Entry 6K1J (X-ray diffraction, 2.85 A resolution); this record covers chains G and J of the 10 polymer chains in the assembly.

# Chain G
Name: Histone H2AX
Organism: Homo sapiens
Reference sequence: P16104 (H2AX_HUMAN); residues 0-142 here correspond to UniProt positions 1-143 (UniProt number = residue number + 1)
Chain sequence (146 residues; row label = number of the first residue in the row; numbers below 1 keep their minus sign (Gly-3 is residue -3)):
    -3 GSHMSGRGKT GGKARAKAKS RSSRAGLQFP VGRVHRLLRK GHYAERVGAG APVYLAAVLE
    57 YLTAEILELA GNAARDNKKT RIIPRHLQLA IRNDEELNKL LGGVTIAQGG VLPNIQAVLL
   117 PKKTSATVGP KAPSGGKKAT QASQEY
Not modelled in the structure: -3 to 12, 123-142
Differences from the reference sequence: expression tag (-3 to -1)
Swiss-Prot annotation at these positions:
  - motif: Ser139, Gln140 ([ST]-Q motif)
  - modified residue: Ser1 (N-acetylserine), Lys5 (N6-acetyllysine), Lys9 (N6-acetyllysine), Lys36 (N6-acetyllysine), Ser121 (Phosphoserine), Ser139 (Phosphoserine), Tyr142 (Phosphotyrosine)
  - cross-link (Glycyl lysine isopeptide (Lys-Gly)): Lys13 (interchain with G-Cter in ubiquitin), Lys15 (interchain with G-Cter in ubiquitin), Lys119 (interchain with G-Cter in ubiquitin), Lys127 (interchain with G-Cter in SUMO2), Lys134 (interchain with G-Cter in SUMO2)
From the paper describing this entry:
  - mutagenesis - H38N/G99R: decreased stability
  - post-translational modification sites: Ser139 (citing earlier work)

# Chain J
Molecule: 145-nt DNA strand
Organism: Homo sapiens
Sequence (145 nucleotides; numbered -72 to 72; the number before each row is that of its first residue; numbers below 1 keep their minus sign (DA-72 is residue -72)):
   -72 ATCAATATCC ACCTGCAGAT ACTACCAAAA GTGTATTTGG AAACTGCTCC ATCAAAAGGC
   -12 ATGTTCAGCT GATTCAGCTG AACATGCCTT TTGATGGAGC AGTTTCCAAA TACACTTTTG
    48 GTAGTATCTG CAGGTGGATA TTGAT
Ion coordination: Mn2+ site 1 near DG26 (its only coordinating residue here); Mn2+ site 2 near DG47 (its only coordinating residue here); Mn2+ site 3 near DG60 (its only coordinating residue here)

# Interface between chain G and chain J
Contacting residue pairs - 14 pairs, chain G then chain J:
  Lys13(G) - DG-42(J)  phosphate contact
  Lys13(G) - DT-41(J)  salt bridge to the phosphate
  Ala14(G) - DA-43(J)  phosphate contact
  Ala14(G) - DG-42(J)  phosphate contact
  Lys15(G) - DA-43(J)  phosphate contact
  Lys15(G) - DG-42(J)  hydrogen bond to the phosphate
  Arg17(G) - DA-43(J)  salt bridge to the phosphate
  Arg20(G) - DG-42(J)  salt bridge to the phosphate
  Gly28(G) - DA-44(J)  phosphate contact
  Gly28(G) - DA-43(J)  phosphate contact
  Arg32(G) - DA-44(J)  salt bridge to the phosphate
  Arg42(G) - DT-36(J)  hydrogen bond to the sugar
  Arg42(G) - DT-35(J)  sugar contact
  Arg77(G) - DA-54(J)  sugar contact
Also at the interface, not in a pair above, chain G (11 interface residues in all): Ser16, Arg29
Also at the interface, not in a pair above, chain J (9 interface residues in all): DA-45, DT-37

# Summary
11 residues of chain G and 9 residues of chain J are in contact, with 2 hydrogen bonds and 4 salt bridges.
Polar pairs include Arg42(G)-DT-36(J), Lys15(G)-DG-42(J) and Lys13(G)-DT-41(J). The paper reports that
H38N/G99R of chain G reduce stability; a modification site at Ser139(G).
Here chain G is Histone H2AX and chain J is a 145-nt DNA strand, both from Homo sapiens. Entry 6K1J (Human
nucleosome core particle with H2A.X variant) was determined by X-ray diffraction (same publication as 6IPU,
6JXD, 6K1I and 6K1K).
